Entry 2OU8 (X-ray diffraction, 1.80 A resolution); this record covers chain A.

[Chain A]
Protein: Lysozyme
Source organism: Enterobacteria phage T4
Notes: EC 3.2.1.17
UniProtKB: P00720 (LYS_BPT4); residue numbers follow UniProt; this construct covers 1-164
Sequence (164 residues; numbered 1 to 164; the number before each row is that of its first residue):
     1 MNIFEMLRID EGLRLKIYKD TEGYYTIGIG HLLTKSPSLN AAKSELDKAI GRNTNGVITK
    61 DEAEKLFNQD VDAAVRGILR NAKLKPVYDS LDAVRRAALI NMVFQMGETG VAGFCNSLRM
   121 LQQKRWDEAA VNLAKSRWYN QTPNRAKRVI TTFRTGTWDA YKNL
Covalently attached groups: compound MTN linked to C115
Construct notes: engineered mutation T54 (Cys in P00720), A97 (Cys in P00720), C115 (Thr in P00720)
Small-molecule neighbours: MTN (S-[(1-oxyl-2,2,5,5-tetramethyl-2,5-dihydro-1H-pyrrol-3-yl)methyl] methanesulfonothioate): A82, K83, V87, A112, N116, L118, R119, Q122
Swiss-Prot annotation at these positions:
  - active site (Proton donor/acceptor): E11, D20
  - binding site (substrate): L32, F104, S117, N132
  - mutagenesis: E11 (E11A/F/H/M/N: Complete loss of enzymatic activity; E11N: Loss of 84% of enzymatic activity; E11Q: Complete loss of activity), D20 (D20A/N/S/T: Complete loss of enzymatic activity; D20C: Nearly no effet on specific enzymatic activity; D20E/Q: Loss of 99% of enzymatic activity), T26 (T26E: Complete loss of activity at neutral pH; covalently bound substrate; T26H: Facilitates transglycosylation more effectively than hydrolysis; covalently bound substrate), G30 (G30A: Almost complete loss of enzymatic activity; G30F: Almost complete loss of enzymatic activity. The enzyme is destabilized by 1.5 kcal/mol), S117 (S117F: 10-fold decrease in enzymatic activity; S117I: 500-fold decrease in enzymatic activity; S117V: 50-fold decrease in enzymatic activity), N132 (N132I: 5-fold decrease in enzymatic activity; N132M/F: 2-fold decrease in enzymatic activity)

[In short]
Compound MTN is covalently linked to C115. UniProt lists active-site residues E11 and D20, 4 substrate-binding
residues and 6 mutagenesis sites.
Chain A is Lysozyme (Enterobacteria phage T4); the structure, Structure of Spin-labeled T4 Lysozyme Mutant
T115R1 at Room Temperature, was determined by X-ray diffraction, deposited together with 2IGC, 2NTG, 2NTH and
2OU9.
